8QEG - chains B and G of the 3 polymer chains in the assembly; structure by X-ray diffraction, 1.70 A resolution.

[Chain B]
Protein: Guanine nucleotide-binding protein G(I)/G(S)/G(T) subunit beta-1
Organism: Homo sapiens
UniProt: P62873 (GBB1_HUMAN); numbering as in UniProt (aligned over 2-340)
Chain sequence (344 residues; row label = number of the first residue in the row; numbers below 1 keep their minus sign (Pro-3 is residue -3)):
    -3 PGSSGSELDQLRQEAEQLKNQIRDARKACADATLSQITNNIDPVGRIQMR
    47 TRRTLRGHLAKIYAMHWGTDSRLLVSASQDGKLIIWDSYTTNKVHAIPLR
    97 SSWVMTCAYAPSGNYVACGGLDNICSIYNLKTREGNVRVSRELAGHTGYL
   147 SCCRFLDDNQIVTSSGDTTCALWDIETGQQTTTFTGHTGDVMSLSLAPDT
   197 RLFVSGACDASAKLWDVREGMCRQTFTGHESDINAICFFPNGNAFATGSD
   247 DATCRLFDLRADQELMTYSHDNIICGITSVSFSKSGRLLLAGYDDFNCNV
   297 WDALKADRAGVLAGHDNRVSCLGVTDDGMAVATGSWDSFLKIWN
Disordered / not traced: -3 to 7, 128-132
Sequence notes: expression tag (-3 to 1)
Curated features (UniProtKB/Swiss-Prot):
  - modified residue: Ser2 (N-acetylserine), His266 (Phosphohistidine)
Residues lining bound ligands: acetyl group / alanine / N-methyl-alpha-beta-dehydroalanine / (2R)-2-hydroxy-3-phenylpropanoic acid / beta-hydroxyleucine / N-methyl-L-alanine / N,O-dimethyl-L-threonine / N-methylcarbonylthreonine: Arg96, Ser97, Asp118
Reported in the primary citation:
  - binding site for N-methyl-L-alanine: Arg96
  - conformationally variable residues (side-chain flip): Arg96
  - contacts within the chain: Arg96-Asp118 (water-mediated contact)
  - binding site for acetyl group: Arg96
  - mutagenesis - R96A: unchanged stability
  - mutagenesis - R96A: unchanged signaling
  - mutagenesis - R96L: unchanged signaling in response to FR

[Chain G]
Protein: Guanine nucleotide-binding protein G(I)/G(S)/G(O) subunit gamma-2
Organism: Homo sapiens
UniProt: P59768 (GBG2_HUMAN); residues 2-72 here correspond to UniProt positions 1-71 (UniProt number = residue number - 1)
Chain sequence (71 residues; each row starts with the number of its first residue):
     2 MASNNTASIAQARKLVEQLKMEANIDRIKVSKAAADLMAYCEAHAKEDPL
    52 LTPVPASENPFREKKFFSAIL
Disordered / not traced: 2-10, 69-72
Sequence notes: engineered mutation Ser69 (Cys68 in P59768)
Curated features (UniProtKB/Swiss-Prot):
  - modified residue: Ala3 (N-acetylalanine)

[Chain B / chain G interface]
Pairs across the interface (90):
  Glu10(B) - Val17(G)
  Ala11(B) - Val17(G)  hydrophobic
  Ala11(B) - Leu20(G)
  Leu14(B) - Val17(G)
  Leu14(B) - Leu20(G)  hydrophobic
  Leu14(B) - Lys21(G)
  Gln17(B) - Ala24(G)
  Ile18(B) - Leu20(G)
  Ile18(B) - Glu23(G)
  Ile18(B) - Ala24(G)  hydrophobic
  Ala21(B) - Arg28(G)
  Arg22(B) - Arg28(G)
  Ala24(B) - Lys30(G)  hydrogen bond (backbone-side chain)
  Cys25(B) - Arg28(G)
  Cys25(B) - Ile29(G)  hydrogen bond (side chain-backbone)
  Cys25(B) - Lys30(G)
  Cys25(B) - Val31(G)  hydrogen bond (backbone-backbone)
  Ala26(B) - Val31(G)  hydrophobic
  Asp27(B) - Lys30(G)
  Asp27(B) - Val31(G)  hydrogen bond (side chain-backbone)
  Asp27(B) - Ser32(G)  hydrogen bond
  Ala28(B) - Val31(G)
  Leu30(B) - Ala35(G)  hydrophobic
  Ile33(B) - Ser32(G)
  Ile33(B) - Ala35(G)  hydrophobic
  Ile33(B) - Met39(G)  hydrophobic
  Thr34(B) - Met39(G)
  Ile37(B) - Met39(G)  hydrophobic
  Ile37(B) - Glu43(G)
  Val40(B) - Leu52(G)  hydrophobic
  Arg46(B) - Arg63(G)
  Arg48(B) - Phe62(G)
  Arg48(B) - Arg63(G)
  Arg49(B) - Pro61(G)
  Arg49(B) - Phe62(G)  hydrogen bond (side chain-backbone)
  Arg49(B) - Phe68(G)
  Arg68(B) - Phe67(G)
  Ser84(B) - Phe62(G)
  Tyr85(B) - Pro61(G)
  Tyr85(B) - Phe62(G)  hydrophobic
  Tyr85(B) - Phe67(G)
  Tyr85(B) - Phe68(G)
  Thr86(B) - Phe67(G)
  Thr86(B) - Phe68(G)
  Cys218(B) - Gln19(G)  hydrogen bond (backbone-side chain)
  Cys218(B) - Glu23(G)
  Arg219(B) - Glu23(G)
  Thr221(B) - Glu23(G)  hydrogen bond
  Phe235(B) - Leu38(G)  hydrophobic
  Phe235(B) - Tyr41(G)  hydrophobic
  Phe235(B) - Cys42(G)  hydrophobic
  Pro236(B) - Tyr41(G)
  Asn237(B) - Tyr41(G)
  Asp254(B) - Ala34(G)
  Asp254(B) - Leu38(G)
  Arg256(B) - Asp27(G)
  Arg256(B) - Arg28(G)
  Arg256(B) - Ile29(G)  hydrogen bond (backbone-backbone)
  Arg256(B) - Lys33(G)
  Arg256(B) - Asp37(G)  salt bridge
  Ala257(B) - Ile29(G)
  Ala257(B) - Ala34(G)  hydrophobic
  Asp258(B) - Ile26(G)
  Asp258(B) - Arg28(G)  salt bridge
  Gln259(B) - Val31(G)
  Leu261(B) - Val31(G)  hydrophobic
  Leu261(B) - Leu38(G)  hydrophobic
  Ser279(B) - Asp49(G)  hydrogen bond
  Lys280(B) - Glu48(G)
  Lys280(B) - Asp49(G)
  Ser281(B) - Tyr41(G)
  Ser281(B) - Cys42(G)
  Ser281(B) - His45(G)
  Ser281(B) - Asp49(G)  hydrogen bond
  Gly282(B) - Cys42(G)
  Arg283(B) - Cys42(G)
  Arg283(B) - Leu52(G)
  Leu284(B) - Leu51(G)
  Leu300(B) - Cys42(G)  hydrophobic
  Asp323(B) - Pro50(G)
  Gly324(B) - Pro50(G)
  Gly324(B) - Leu51(G)
  Met325(B) - Pro50(G)  hydrophobic
  Met325(B) - Glu59(G)
  Met325(B) - Pro61(G)
  Ala326(B) - Phe62(G)  hydrophobic
  Ile338(B) - Phe62(G)  hydrophobic
  Asn340(B) - Leu51(G)
  Asn340(B) - Asn60(G)  hydrogen bond
  Asn340(B) - Phe62(G)
Other interface residues (no listed pair), chain B (60 interface residues in all): Thr29, Ile43, Met45, Trp63, Thr87, Lys209, Gln220, Ala240, Leu252, Val320, Trp339
Other interface residues (no listed pair), chain G (41 interface residues in all): Leu16, Met22, Asn25, Ala36, Ala46, Val55

[Overview]
60 residues of chain B face 41 of chain G across their interface, with 12 hydrogen bonds and 2 salt bridges.
Among the polar pairs are Arg256(B)-Asp37(G), Asp258(B)-Arg28(G) and Ala24(B)-Lys30(G). The paper reports a
binding site for N-methyl-L-alanine at Arg96(B); R96A of chain B leaves stability unchanged.
Here chain B is Guanine nucleotide-binding protein G(I)/G(S)/G(T) subunit beta-1 and chain G is Guanine
nucleotide-binding protein G(I)/G(S)/G(O) subunit gamma-2, both from Homo sapiens. Entry 8QEG (Crystal
structure of the G11 protein heterotrimer bound to YM-254890 inhibitor) was determined by X-ray diffraction,
deposited together with 8QEH.
